7MZ3 - chains A and T of the 4 polymer chains in the assembly; structure by X-ray diffraction, 2.42 A resolution.

== Chain A ==
Molecule: DNA polymerase beta
Organism: Homo sapiens
Notes: EC 2.7.7.7, 4.2.99.-
Reference sequence: P06746 (DPOLB_HUMAN); residue numbers follow UniProt; this construct covers 7-335
Amino-acid sequence (329 residues; numbered 7 to 335; the number before each row is that of its first residue):
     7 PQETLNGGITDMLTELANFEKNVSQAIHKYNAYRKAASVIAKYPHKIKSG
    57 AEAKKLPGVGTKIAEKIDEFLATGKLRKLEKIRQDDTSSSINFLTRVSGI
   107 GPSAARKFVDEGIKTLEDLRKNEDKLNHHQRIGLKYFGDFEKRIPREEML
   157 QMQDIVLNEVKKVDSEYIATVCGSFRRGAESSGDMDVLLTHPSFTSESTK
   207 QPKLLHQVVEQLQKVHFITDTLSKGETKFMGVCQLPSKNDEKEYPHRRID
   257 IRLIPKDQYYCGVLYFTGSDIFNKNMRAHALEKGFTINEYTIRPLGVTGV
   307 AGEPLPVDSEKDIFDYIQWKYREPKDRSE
Disordered / not traced: 205-206
Curated features (UniProtKB/Swiss-Prot):
  - region: Arg183 to Asp192 (DNA-binding)
  - active site: Lys72 (Nucleophile)
  - binding site (K(+)): Lys60, Leu62, Val65, Thr101, Val103, Ile106
  - binding site (Na(+)): Lys60, Leu62, Val65, Thr101, Val103, Ile106
  - binding site (dATP): Arg149, Ser180, Arg183, Gly189, Asp190
  - binding site (dCTP): Arg149, Ser180, Arg183, Gly189, Asp190
  - binding site (dGTP): Arg149, Ser180, Arg183, Gly189, Asp190, Asp192
  - binding site (dTTP): Arg149, Ser180, Arg183, Gly189, Asp190
  - binding site (Mg(2+)): Asp190, Asp192, Asp256
  - modified residue: Lys72 (N6-acetyllysine), Arg83 (Omega-N-methylarginine), Arg152 (Omega-N-methylarginine)
  - cross-link (Glycyl lysine isopeptide (Lys-Gly)): Lys41 (interchain with G-Cter in ubiquitin), Lys61 (interchain with G-Cter in ubiquitin), Lys81 (interchain with G-Cter in ubiquitin)
  - natural variant: Leu22 (L22P: Found in a gastric cancer sample; uncertain significance), Tyr39 (Y39C: Found in a gastric cancer sample; uncertain significance), Gly118 (G118V: Decreased DNA-directed DNA polymerase activity), Arg137 (R137Q: Decreased function in base-excision repair), Arg149 (R149I: Decreased DNA-directed DNA polymerase activity), Asp160 (D160N: Found in a gastric cancer sample; uncertain significance), Cys239 (C239R: Found in a gastric cancer sample; uncertain significance), Lys289 (K289M: Found in a colon cancer sample; uncertain significance), Asn294 (N294D: Found in a gastric cancer sample; uncertain significance), Glu295 (E295K: Found in a gastric cancer sample; uncertain significance)
  - mutagenesis: Phe25 (F25W: No effect on 5'-dRP lyase activity. Decreased ssDNA binding), His34 (H34G: Decreased 5'-dRP lyase activity. Decreased ssDNA binding), Lys35 (K35A: Decreased 5'-dRP lyase activity. Decreased ssDNA binding. Loss of 5'-dRP lyase activity; when associated with A-68 and A-72. Decreased ssDNA binding; when associated with A-68 and A-72 ...), Tyr39 (Y39F: No effect on 5'-dRP lyase activity; Y39Q: Abolishes DNA polymerase and 5'-dRP lyase activity), Lys41 (K41R: Abolishes ubiquitination; when associated with R-61 and R-81), Lys60 (K60A: Decreased 5'-dRP lyase activity. Decreased ssDNA binding), Lys61 (K61R: Abolishes ubiquitination; when associated with R-41 and R-81), Lys68 (K68A: No effect on 5'-dRP lyase activity. Decreased ssDNA binding. Loss of 5'-dRP lyase activity; when associated with A-35 and A-72. Decreased ssDNA binding; when associated with A-35 and A-72 ...), Glu71 (E71Q: No effect on 5'-dRP lyase activity. No effect on structure shown by circular dichroism. No effect on ssDNA binding), Lys72 (K72A: Severely reduced 5'-dRP lyase activity. Does not affect ssDNA binding. Loss of 5'-dRP lyase activity; when associated with A-35 and A-68. Decreased ssDNA binding ...), Glu75 (E75A: Slightly decreased 5'-dRP lyase activity. Decreased ssDNA binding. No effect on structure shown by circular dichroism), Lys81 (K81R: Abolishes ubiquitination; when associated with R-41 and R-61), 5 further mutagenesis entries in UniProt
Bound ions: Na+ site 1: Lys60, Leu62, Val65 (shared with 1 residue of chain D); Na+ site 2: Thr101, Val103, Ile106 (shared with 1 residue of chain P)

== Chain T ==
Molecule: 16-nt DNA strand
Sequence (16 nucleotides; numbered 1 to 16; the number before each row is that of its first residue):
     1 CCGACXTCGCATCAGC
Modified / non-standard residues: DZM (3-deaza-3-methyladenine) at position 6

== How chain A and chain T interact ==
Contacting residue pairs - 15 pairs, chain A then chain T:
  His34(A) - DC5(T)  stacking on the base
  His134(A) - DT12(T)  phosphate contact
  Leu228(A) - DA11(T)  sugar contact
  Ser229(A) - DC10(T)  phosphate contact
  Ser229(A) - DA11(T)  sugar contact
  Lys230(A) - DC10(T)  hydrogen bond to the phosphate
  Lys230(A) - DA11(T)  hydrogen bond to the phosphate
  Gly231(A) - DC10(T)  phosphate contact
  Glu232(A) - DC10(T)  hydrogen bond to the phosphate
  Thr233(A) - DG9(T)  hydrogen bond to the phosphate
  Thr233(A) - DC10(T)  hydrogen bond to the phosphate
  Lys234(A) - DG9(T)  phosphate contact
  Lys234(A) - DC10(T)  hydrogen bond to the phosphate
  Tyr271(A) - DZM_6(T)  base contact
  Tyr296(A) - DC8(T)  sugar contact
Also at the interface, not in a pair above, chain A (12 interface residues in all): Asn133

== Overview ==
The interface between chain A and chain T involves 12 residues on one side and 7 on the other, with 6 hydrogen
bonds and 1 aromatic stacking contact. Polar contacts include Lys230(A)-DC10(T), Lys230(A)-DA11(T) and
Glu232(A)-DC10(T).
Here chain A is DNA polymerase beta (Homo sapiens) and chain T is a 16-nt DNA strand. Entry 7MZ3 (Structure of
human DNA polymerase beta complexed with 3-deaza-3-methyladenine (3dMeA) as the template base in a ...) was
determined by X-ray diffraction.
